Entry 7ZS9 (electron microscopy, 3.10 A resolution); this record covers chains N and g of the 38 polymer chains in the assembly.

== Chain N ==
Molecule: Non-template DNA
Sequence (209 nucleotides; numbered -73 to 135; the number before each row is that of its first residue; numbers below 1 keep their minus sign (DA-73 is residue -73)):
   -73 AGCACGCTGT GTATATAATA GCTATGGAAC GTTCGATTCA CCTCCGATGT GTGTTGTACA
   -13 TACATAAAAA TATCATAGCT CTTCTGCGCT GTGTTGGTCG TAGACAGCTC TAGCACCGCT
    47 TAAACGCACG TACGCGCTGT CCCCCGCGTT TTAACCGCCA AGGGGATTAC TCCCTAGTCT
   107 CCAGGCACGT GTCAGATATA TACATCGAT

== Chain g ==
Molecule: Histone H2A
Organism: Xenopus laevis
UniProtKB: Q6AZJ8 (Q6AZJ8_XENLA); residues 1-129 here correspond to UniProt positions 2-130 (UniProt number = residue number + 1)
Amino-acid sequence (129 residues; each row starts with the number of its first residue):
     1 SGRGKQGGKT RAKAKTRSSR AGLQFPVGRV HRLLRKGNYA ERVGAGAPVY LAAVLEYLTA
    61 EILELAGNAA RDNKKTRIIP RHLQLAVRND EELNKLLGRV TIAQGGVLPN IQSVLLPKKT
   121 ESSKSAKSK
Not modelled in the structure: 1-12, 119-129

== How chain N and chain g interact ==
Residue-residue contacts - 17 pairs, chain N then chain g:
  DT101(N) - Arg42(g)  hydrogen bond to the sugar
  DT101(N) - Val43(g)  sugar contact
  DT101(N) - Gly44(g)  phosphate contact
  DT101(N) - Ala45(g)  hydrogen bond to the phosphate
  DA102(N) - His31(g)  salt bridge to the phosphate
  DA102(N) - Glu41(g)  sugar contact
  DA102(N) - Arg42(g)  phosphate contact
  DA102(N) - Val43(g)  hydrogen bond to the phosphate
  DA109(N) - Lys13(g)  sugar contact
  DG111(N) - Arg29(g)  hydrogen bond to the phosphate
  DC112(N) - Arg29(g)  salt bridge to the phosphate
  DA120(N) - Thr76(g)  phosphate contact
  DA120(N) - Arg77(g)  hydrogen bond to the sugar
  DG121(N) - Lys75(g)  phosphate contact
  DG121(N) - Thr76(g)  hydrogen bond to the phosphate
  DG121(N) - Arg77(g)  hydrogen bond to the phosphate
  DA122(N) - Lys75(g)  salt bridge to the phosphate
Also at the interface, not in a pair above, chain N (9 interface residues in all): DC100
Also at the interface, not in a pair above, chain g (13 interface residues in all): Arg35, Lys74

== Summary ==
The interface between chain N and chain g involves 9 residues on one side and 13 on the other, with 7 hydrogen
bonds and 3 salt bridges. Among the polar pairs are DT101(N)-Arg42(g), DA120(N)-Arg77(g) and
DT101(N)-Ala45(g).
Here chain N is Non-template DNA and chain g is Histone H2A (Xenopus laevis). Entry 7ZS9 (Yeast RNA polymerase
II transcription pre-initiation complex with the +1 nucleosome (complex A)) was determined by electron
microscopy, deposited together with 7ZSA and 7ZSB.
